7JLP - chains A and C of the 3 polymer chains in the assembly; structure by electron microscopy, 3.40 A resolution.

# Chain A (and C)
Name: Autophagy-related protein 9A
Organism: Homo sapiens
Notes: chain C of this document is another copy of the same molecule, construct and numbering; everything in this record applies to it too
Reference sequence: Q7Z3C6 (ATG9A_HUMAN); residue numbers follow UniProt; this construct covers 1-578
Amino-acid sequence (578 residues; row label = number of the first residue in the row):
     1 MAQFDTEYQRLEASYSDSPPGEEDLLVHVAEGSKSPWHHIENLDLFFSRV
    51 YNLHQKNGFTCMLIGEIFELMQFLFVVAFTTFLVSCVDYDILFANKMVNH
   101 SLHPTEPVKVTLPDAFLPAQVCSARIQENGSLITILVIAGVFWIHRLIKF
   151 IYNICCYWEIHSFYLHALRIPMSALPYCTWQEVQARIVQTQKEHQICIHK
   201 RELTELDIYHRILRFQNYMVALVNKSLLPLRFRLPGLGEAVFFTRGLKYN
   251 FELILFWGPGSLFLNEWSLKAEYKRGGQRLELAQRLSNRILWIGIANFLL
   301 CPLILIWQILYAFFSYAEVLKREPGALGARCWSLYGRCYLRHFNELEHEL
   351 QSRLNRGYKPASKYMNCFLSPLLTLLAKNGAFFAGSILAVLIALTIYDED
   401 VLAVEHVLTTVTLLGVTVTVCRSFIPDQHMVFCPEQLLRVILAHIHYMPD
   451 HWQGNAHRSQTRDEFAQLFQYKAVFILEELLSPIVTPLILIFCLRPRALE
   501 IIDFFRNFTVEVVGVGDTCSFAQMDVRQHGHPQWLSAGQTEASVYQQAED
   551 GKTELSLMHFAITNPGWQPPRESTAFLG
Unresolved in the structure: 1-35, 96-107, 533-578
Cystine bridges: C86-C122
Curated features (UniProtKB/Swiss-Prot):
  - motif: Y8 to L11 (Tyrosine-based sorting signal)
  - modified residue: A2 (N-acetylalanine), S14 (Phosphoserine), S16 (Phosphoserine), S18 (Phosphoserine)
  - glycosylation: N99 (N-linked (GlcNAc...) asparagine)
  - mutagenesis: Y8 (Y8A: Abolished interaction with the AP-4 complex), Q9 (Q9A: Abolished interaction with the AP-4 complex), R10 (R10A: Does not affect interaction with the AP-4 complex), L11 (L11A: Abolished interaction with the AP-4 complex), E12 (E12A: Abolished interaction with the AP-4 complex), Y15 (Y15A: Does not affect interaction with the AP-4 complex), N99 (N99D: Abolished N-glycosylation), N265 (N265W: Impaired autophagy), K321 to E323 (Reduced lipid scramblase activity and autophagy. Strongly reduced autophagy; when associated with W-412. Strongly reduced lipid scramblase activity and autophagy; when associated with W-419), T412 (T412W: Does not affect lipid scramblase activity. Strongly reduced autophagy; when associated with L-321--L-323), T419 (T419W: Strongly reduced lipid scramblase activity and autophagy; when associated with L-321--L-323), R422 (R422W: Impaired autophagy), 1 further mutagenesis entry in UniProt

# Chain A / chain C interface
Residue-residue contacts (50; chain A residue first):
  N57(A) - P371(C)
  C61(A) - L375(C)
  I64(A) - L372(C)  hydrophobic
  F68(A) - L376(C)  hydrophobic
  F68(A) - N379(C)
  Q72(A) - N379(C)
  Q72(A) - F382(C)
  F75(A) - F383(C)  hydrophobic
  F75(A) - S386(C)
  F79(A) - S386(C)
  F79(A) - V390(C)  hydrophobic
  L83(A) - V390(C)  hydrophobic
  F93(A) - Y397(C)  hydrophobic
  F93(A) - D398(C)
  F93(A) - D400(C)
  F93(A) - V401(C)  hydrophobic
  A94(A) - D400(C)
  K109(A) - A403(C)
  K109(A) - E405(C)
  V110(A) - V404(C)
  V110(A) - E405(C)  hydrogen bond (backbone-backbone)
  T111(A) - V404(C)
  T111(A) - E405(C)
  L112(A) - V404(C)
  L112(A) - H406(C)
  L112(A) - V407(C)  hydrophobic
  Y177(A) - F368(C)  hydrophobic
  Y177(A) - H457(C)
  Y177(A) - S459(C)
  Y177(A) - R462(C)  hydrogen bond
  E182(A) - H457(C)  salt bridge
  F314(A) - S386(C)
  F314(A) - V390(C)  hydrophobic
  E318(A) - L388(C)
  E318(A) - I392(C)
  V319(A) - R422(C)
  K321(A) - I392(C)
  R322(A) - R422(C)
  N355(A) - Q428(C)
  N355(A) - H429(C)  hydrogen bond
  N355(A) - M430(C)
  R356(A) - V431(C)
  Y358(A) - H429(C)
  D400(A) - K109(C)  salt bridge
  E405(A) - E399(C)
  L408(A) - E399(C)
  L408(A) - L402(C)  hydrophobic
  T409(A) - I396(C)
  T409(A) - E399(C)
  T412(A) - I396(C)
Also at the interface, not in a pair above, chain A (42 interface residues in all): G65, M71, V76, Y89, L92, Y311, F313, S315, A317, Q351, E399, V404, L413
Also at the interface, not in a pair above, chain C (39 interface residues in all): G385, I387, A389, L394, F432, R458

# In short
The interface between chain A and chain C involves 42 residues on one side and 39 on the other; the contacts
include 3 hydrogen bonds and 2 salt bridges. Polar pairs include E182(A)-H457(C), D400(A)-K109(C) and
Y177(A)-R462(C). UniProt lists 18 mutagenesis sites on chain A.
Chain A and chain C are both Autophagy-related protein 9A (Homo sapiens); the structure, cryo-EM structure of
human ATG9A in nanodiscs, was determined by electron microscopy together with 7JLO and 7JLQ from the same
study.
